Entry 8QJD (X-ray diffraction, 2.20 A resolution); this record covers chain A.

== Chain A ==
Name: Salmonella bongori Rhs core domain (residues 360-1420)
Organism: Salmonella bongori N268-08
Reference sequence: S5MXP0 (S5MXP0_SALBN); residues 360-1420 here = UniProt positions 360-1420
Sequence (1065 residues; numbered 356 to 1420; the number before each row is that of its first residue):
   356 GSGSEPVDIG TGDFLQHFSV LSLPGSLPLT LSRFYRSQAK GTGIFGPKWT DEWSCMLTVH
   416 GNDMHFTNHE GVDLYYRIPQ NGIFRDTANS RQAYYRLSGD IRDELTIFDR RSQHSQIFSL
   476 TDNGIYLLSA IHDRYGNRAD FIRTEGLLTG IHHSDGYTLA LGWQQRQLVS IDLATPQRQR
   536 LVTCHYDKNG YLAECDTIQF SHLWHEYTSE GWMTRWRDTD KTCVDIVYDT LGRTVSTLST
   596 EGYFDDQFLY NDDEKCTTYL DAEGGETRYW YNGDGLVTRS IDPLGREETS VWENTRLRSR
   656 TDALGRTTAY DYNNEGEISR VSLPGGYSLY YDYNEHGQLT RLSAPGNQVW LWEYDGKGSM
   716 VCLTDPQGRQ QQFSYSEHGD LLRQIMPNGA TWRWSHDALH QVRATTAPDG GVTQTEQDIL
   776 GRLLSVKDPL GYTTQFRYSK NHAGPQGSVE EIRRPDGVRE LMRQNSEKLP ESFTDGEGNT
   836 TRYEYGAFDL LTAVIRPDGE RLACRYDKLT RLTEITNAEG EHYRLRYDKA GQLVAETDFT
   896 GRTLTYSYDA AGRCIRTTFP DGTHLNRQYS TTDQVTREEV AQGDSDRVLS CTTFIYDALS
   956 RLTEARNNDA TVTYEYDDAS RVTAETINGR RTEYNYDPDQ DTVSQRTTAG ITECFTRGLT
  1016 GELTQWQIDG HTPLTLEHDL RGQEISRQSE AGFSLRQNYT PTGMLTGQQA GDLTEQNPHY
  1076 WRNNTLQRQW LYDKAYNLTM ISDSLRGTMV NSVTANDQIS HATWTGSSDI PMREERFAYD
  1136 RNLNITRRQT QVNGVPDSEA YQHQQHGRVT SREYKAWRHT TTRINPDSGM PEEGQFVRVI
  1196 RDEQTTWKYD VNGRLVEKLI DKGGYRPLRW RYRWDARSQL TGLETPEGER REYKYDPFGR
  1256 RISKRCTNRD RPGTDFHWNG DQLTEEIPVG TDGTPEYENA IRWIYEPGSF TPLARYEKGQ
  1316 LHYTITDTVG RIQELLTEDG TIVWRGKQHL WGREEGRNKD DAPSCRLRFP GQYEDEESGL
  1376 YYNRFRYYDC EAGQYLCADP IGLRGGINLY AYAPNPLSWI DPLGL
Not modelled in the structure: 356-359, 1067-1077, 1177-1189
Construct notes: expression tag (356-359)
Metal / ion sites: Zn2+: His415, His420

== In short ==
The Zn2+ site is built by His415 and His420.
Chain A is Salmonella bongori Rhs core domain (residues 360-1420) (Salmonella bongori N268-08); the structure,
T6SS-linked Rhs repeat protein - Salmonella bongori Rhs-core domain, was determined by X-ray diffraction,
deposited together with 8QJB and 8QJC.
